6LXW - chains J and P of the 7 polymer chains in the assembly; structure by electron microscopy, 3.27 A resolution.

# Chain J
Name: Immunoglobulin J chain
Source organism: Homo sapiens
UniProt: P01591 (IGJ_HUMAN); residues -22 to 136 here correspond to UniProt positions 1-159 (UniProt number = residue number + 23)
Chain sequence (167 residues; row label = number of the first residue in the row; numbers below 1 keep their minus sign (Met-22 is residue -22)):
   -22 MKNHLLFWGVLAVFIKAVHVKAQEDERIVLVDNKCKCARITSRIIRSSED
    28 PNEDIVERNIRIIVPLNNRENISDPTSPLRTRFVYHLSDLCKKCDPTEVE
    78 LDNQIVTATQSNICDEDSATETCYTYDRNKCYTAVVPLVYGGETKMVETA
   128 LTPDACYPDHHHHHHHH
Disordered / not traced: -22 to 3, 93-97, 137-144
Cystine bridges: Cys12-Cys100, Cys71-Cys91, Cys108-Cys133
Differences from the reference sequence: expression tag (137-144)
UniProt features mapped onto this chain:
  - modified residue: Gln0 (Pyrrolidone carboxylic acid)
  - glycosylation: Asn48 (N-linked (GlcNAc...) (complex) asparagine)

# Chain P
Name: Polymeric immunoglobulin receptor
Source organism: Homo sapiens
UniProt: P01833 (PIGR_HUMAN); residues -17 to 547 here correspond to UniProt positions 1-565 (UniProt number = residue number + 18)
Chain sequence (573 residues; each row starts with the number of its first residue; numbers below 1 keep their minus sign (Met-17 is residue -17)):
   -17 MLLFVLTCLLAVFPAISTKSPIFGPEEVNSVEGNSVSITCYYPPTSVNRH
    33 TRKYWCRQGARGGCITLISSEGYVSSKYAGRANLTNFPENGTFVVNIAQL
    83 SQDDSGRYKCGLGINSRGLSFDVSLEVSQGPGLLNDTKVYTVDLGRTVTI
   133 NCPFKTENAQKRKSLYKQIGLYPVLVIDSSGYVNPNYTGRIRLDIQGTGQ
   183 LLFSVVINQLRLSDAGQYLCQAGDDSNSNKKNADLQVLKPEPELVYEDLR
   233 GSVTFHCALGPEVANVAKFLCRQSSGENCDVVVNTLGKRAPAFEGRILLN
   283 PQDKDGSFSVVITGLRKEDAGRYLCGAHSDGQLQEGSPIQAWQLFVNEES
   333 TIPRSPTVVKGVAGGSVAVLCPYNRKESKSIKYWCLWEGAQNGRCPLLVD
   383 SEGWVKAQYEGRLSLLEEPGNGTFTVILNQLTSRDAGFYWCLTNGDTLWR
   433 TTVEIKIIEGEPNLKVPGNVTAVLGETLKVPCHFPCKFSSYEKYWCKWNN
   483 TGCQALPSQDEGPSKAFVNCDENSRLVSLTLNLVTRADEGWYWCGVKQGH
   533 FYGETAAVYVAVEERHHHHHHHH
Disordered / not traced: -17 to 0, 113-119, 176-184, 205-209, 489-498, 545-555
Cystine bridges: Cys22-Cys92, Cys38-Cys46, Cys134-Cys202, Cys239-Cys307, Cys253-Cys261, Cys353-Cys423, Cys367-Cys377, Cys464-Cys526, Cys478-Cys485
Differences from the reference sequence: expression tag (548-555)
UniProt features mapped onto this chain:
  - glycosylation (N-linked (GlcNAc...) asparagine): Asn65, Asn72, Asn117, Asn168, Asn403, Asn451 (complex), Asn481
Reported in the primary citation:
  - mutagenesis - V29N/R31S, R99N/L101T: abolished binding to Fcalpha-J

# How chain J and chain P interact
Contacting residue pairs (11; chain J residue first):
  Ile40(J) - Arg99(P)
  Glu77(J) - Lys342(P)  salt bridge
  Arg105(J) - Val29(P)
  Arg105(J) - Asn30(P)  hydrogen bond
  Arg105(J) - Leu101(P)
  Asn106(J) - Val29(P)
  Asp131(J) - Val29(P)
  Asp131(J) - His32(P)
  Asp131(J) - Thr33(P)  hydrogen bond
  Tyr134(J) - Ser28(P)
  Tyr134(J) - His32(P)
Also at the interface, not in a pair above, chain J (7 interface residues in all): Ala132
Also at the interface, not in a pair above, chain P (10 interface residues in all): Thr27, Glu331

# Summary
7 residues of chain J face 10 of chain P across their interface, with 2 hydrogen bonds and 1 salt bridge.
Among the polar pairs are Glu77(J)-Lys342(P), Arg105(J)-Asn30(P) and Asp131(J)-Thr33(P). From the paper:
V29N/R31S and R99N/L101T of chain P abolish binding to Fcalpha-J.
Chain J is Immunoglobulin J chain and chain P is Polymeric immunoglobulin receptor, both from Homo sapiens;
the structure, Cryo-EM structure of human secretory immunoglobulin A in complex with the N-terminal domain of
SpsA, was determined by electron microscopy (same publication as 6LX3).
